PDB entry 6EDT | electron microscopy, 3.60 A resolution | chains C and D of the 10 polymer chains in the assembly

Chain C:
Name: DNA-directed RNA polymerase subunit beta
Organism: Mycobacterium tuberculosis
Notes: EC 2.7.7.6
Reference sequence: V9Z879 (V9Z879_MYCTX); residues 7-1140 here correspond to UniProt positions 1-1134 (UniProt number = residue number - 6)
Sequence (1134 residues; each row starts with the number of its first residue):
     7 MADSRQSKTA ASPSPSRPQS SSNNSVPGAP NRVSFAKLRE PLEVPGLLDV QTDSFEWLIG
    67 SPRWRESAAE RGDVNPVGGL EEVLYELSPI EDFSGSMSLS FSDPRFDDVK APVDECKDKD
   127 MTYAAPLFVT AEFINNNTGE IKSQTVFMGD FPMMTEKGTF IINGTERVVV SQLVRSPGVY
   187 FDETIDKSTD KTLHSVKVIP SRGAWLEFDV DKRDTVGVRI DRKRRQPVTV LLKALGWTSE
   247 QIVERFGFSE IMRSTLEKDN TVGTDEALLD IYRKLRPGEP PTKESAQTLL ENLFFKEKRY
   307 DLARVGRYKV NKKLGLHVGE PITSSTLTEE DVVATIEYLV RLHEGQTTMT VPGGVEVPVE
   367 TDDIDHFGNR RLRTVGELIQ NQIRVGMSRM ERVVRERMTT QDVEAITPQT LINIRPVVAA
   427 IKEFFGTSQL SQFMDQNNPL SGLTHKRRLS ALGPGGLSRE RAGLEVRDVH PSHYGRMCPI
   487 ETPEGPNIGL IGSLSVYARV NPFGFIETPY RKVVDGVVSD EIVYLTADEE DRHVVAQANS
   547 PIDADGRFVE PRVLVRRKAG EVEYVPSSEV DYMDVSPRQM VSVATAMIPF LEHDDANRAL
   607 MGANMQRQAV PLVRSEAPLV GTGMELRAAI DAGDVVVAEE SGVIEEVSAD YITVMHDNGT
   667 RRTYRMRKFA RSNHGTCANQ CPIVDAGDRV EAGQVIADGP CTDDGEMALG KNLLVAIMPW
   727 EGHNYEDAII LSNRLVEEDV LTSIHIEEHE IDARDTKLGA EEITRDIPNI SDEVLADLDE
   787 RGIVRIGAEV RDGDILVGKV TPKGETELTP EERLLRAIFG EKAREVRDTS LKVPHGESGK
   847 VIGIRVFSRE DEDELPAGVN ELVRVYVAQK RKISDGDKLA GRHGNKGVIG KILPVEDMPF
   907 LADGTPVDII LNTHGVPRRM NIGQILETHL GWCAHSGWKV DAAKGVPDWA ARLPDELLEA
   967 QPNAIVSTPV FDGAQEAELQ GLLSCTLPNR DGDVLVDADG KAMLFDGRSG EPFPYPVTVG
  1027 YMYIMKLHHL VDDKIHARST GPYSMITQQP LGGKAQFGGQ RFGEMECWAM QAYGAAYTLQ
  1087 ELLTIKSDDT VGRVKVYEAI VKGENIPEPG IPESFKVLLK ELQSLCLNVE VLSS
Disordered / not traced: 7-29

Chain D:
Name: DNA-directed RNA polymerase subunit beta'
Organism: Mycobacterium tuberculosis
Notes: EC 2.7.7.6
Reference sequence: A5U053 (RPOC_MYCTA); numbering as in UniProt (aligned over 1-1316)
Sequence (1371 residues; each row starts with the number of its first residue; numbers below 1 keep their minus sign (Asp-46 is residue -46)):
   -46 DGAAIELREG EDEDLERAAA NLGINLSRNE SASVEDLALA RHGGSGAMLD VNFFDELRIG
    14 LATAEDIRQW SYGEVKKPET INYRTLKPEK DGLFCEKIFG PTRDWECYCG KYKRVRFKGI
    74 ICERCGVEVT RAKVRRERMG HIELAAPVTH IWYFKGVPSR LGYLLDLAPK DLEKIIYFAA
   134 YVITSVDEEM RHNELSTLEA EMAVERKAVE DQRDGELEAR AQKLEADLAE LEAEGAKADA
   194 RRKVRDGGER EMRQIRDRAQ RELDRLEDIW STFTKLAPKQ LIVDENLYRE LVDRYGEYFT
   254 GAMGAESIQK LIENFDIDAE AESLRDVIRN GKGQKKLRAL KRLKVVAAFQ QSGNSPMGMV
   314 LDAVPVIPPE LRPMVQLDGG RFATSDLNDL YRRVINRNNR LKRLIDLGAP EIIVNNEKRM
   374 LQESVDALFD NGRRGRPVTG PGNRPLKSLS DLLKGKQGRF RQNLLGKRVD YSGRSVIVVG
   434 PQLKLHQCGL PKLMALELFK PFVMKRLVDL NHAQNIKSAK RMVERQRPQV WDVLEEVIAE
   494 HPVLLNRAPT LHRLGIQAFE PMLVEGKAIQ LHPLVCEAFN ADFDGDQMAV HLPLSAEAQA
   554 EARILMLSSN NILSPASGRP LAMPRLDMVT GLYYLTTEVP GDTGEYQPAS GDHPETGVYS
   614 SPAEAIMAAD RGVLSVRAKI KVRLTQLRPP VEIEAELFGH SGWQPGDAWM AETTLGRVMF
   674 NELLPLGYPF VNKQMHKKVQ AAIINDLAER YPMIVVAQTV DKLKDAGFYW ATRSGVTVSM
   734 ADVLVPPRKK EILDHYEERA DKVEKQFQRG ALNHDERNEA LVEIWKEATD EVGQALREHY
   794 PDDNPIITIV DSGATGNFTQ TRTLAGMKGL VTNPKGEFIP RPVKSSFREG LTVLEYFINT
   854 HGARKGLADT ALRTADSGYL TRRLVDVSQD VIVREHDCQT ERGIVVELAE RAPDGTLIRD
   914 PYIETSAYAR TLGTDAVDEA GNVIVERGQD LGDPEIDALL AAGITQVKVR SVLTCATSTG
   974 VCATCYGRSM ATGKLVDIGE AVGIVAAQSI GEPGTQLTMR TFHQGGVGED ITGGLPRVQE
  1034 LFEARVPRGK APIADVTGRV RLEDGERFYK ITIVPDDGGE EVVYDKISKR QRLRVFKHED
  1094 GSERVLSDGD HVEVGQQLME GSADPHEVLR VQGPREVQIH LVREVQEVYR AQGVSIHDKH
  1154 IEVIVRQMLR RVTIIDSGST EFLPGSLIDR AEFEAENRRV VAEGGEPAAG RPVLMGITKA
  1214 SLATDSWLSA ASFQETTRVL TDAAINCRSD KLNGLKENVI IGKLIPAGTG INRYRNIAVQ
  1274 PTEEARAAAY TIPSYEDQYY SPDFGAATGA AVPLDDYGYS DYRHHHHHHH H
Disordered / not traced: -46 to -2, 1015-1022, 1091-1096, 1283-1324
Sequence notes: expression tag (-46 to 0, 1317-1324)
Ion coordination: Zn2+ site 1: Cys60, Cys62, Cys78; Mg2+: Asp535, Asp537, Asp539; Zn2+ site 2: Cys891, Cys968, Cys975, Cys978
Curated features (UniProtKB/Swiss-Prot):
  - binding site (Zn(2+)): Cys60, Cys62, Cys75, Cys78, Cys891, Cys968, Cys975, Cys978
  - binding site (Mg(2+)): Asp535, Asp537, Asp539

How chain C and chain D interact:
Pairs across the interface (318; chain C residue first):
  Leu470(C) - Lys858(D)
  Leu470(C) - Ala861(D)  hydrophobic
  Arg473(C) - Arg857(D)  hydrogen bond (backbone-side chain)
  Asp474(C) - Pro827(D)
  Asp474(C) - Lys858(D)
  Val475(C) - Pro827(D)
  Val475(C) - His854(D)  hydrogen bond (backbone-side chain)
  Val475(C) - Arg857(D)
  Tyr480(C) - Val846(D)
  Tyr480(C) - Phe850(D)  hydrophobic
  Cys484(C) - Arg857(D)
  Pro485(C) - Arg857(D)  hydrogen bond (backbone-side chain)
  Ile486(C) - Tyr849(D)  hydrophobic
  Ile486(C) - Thr853(D)
  Ile494(C) - Arg857(D)
  Ile494(C) - Leu860(D)  hydrophobic
  Gly495(C) - Arg857(D)
  Gln543(C) - Val846(D)
  Gln543(C) - Leu847(D)
  Arg562(C) - Leu847(D)
  Val568(C) - Arg834(D)
  Val568(C) - Leu847(D)  hydrophobic
  Tyr570(C) - Arg834(D)  hydrogen bond
  Met586(C) - Val846(D)  hydrophobic
  Met586(C) - Phe850(D)  hydrophobic
  Glu598(C) - Gly843(D)
  Glu598(C) - Leu844(D)  hydrogen bond (backbone-backbone)
  His599(C) - Phe840(D)  hydrogen bond (side chain-backbone)
  His599(C) - Arg841(D)  hydrogen bond (side chain-backbone)
  His599(C) - Glu842(D)
  His599(C) - Gly843(D)  hydrogen bond (side chain-backbone)
  Asp600(C) - Tyr849(D)
  Asp601(C) - Phe840(D)
  Asp601(C) - Asn852(D)
  Ala602(C) - Tyr849(D)
  Ala602(C) - Ala856(D)  hydrophobic
  Asn603(C) - Ala856(D)
  Asn603(C) - Leu860(D)
  Ala605(C) - Tyr849(D)
  Ile723(C) - Val729(D)
  Ile723(C) - Thr730(D)
  Pro725(C) - Asp580(D)
  Pro725(C) - Ala724(D)
  Pro725(C) - Thr725(D)
  Pro725(C) - Val729(D)
  Trp726(C) - Thr725(D)
  Glu727(C) - Pro434(D)
  Glu727(C) - Thr725(D)
  Glu727(C) - Arg726(D)  salt bridge
  Gly728(C) - Val432(D)
  Gly728(C) - Pro434(D)
  Gly728(C) - Phe721(D)
  His729(C) - Val432(D)
  His729(C) - Pro434(D)
  His729(C) - Gln435(D)
  Tyr731(C) - Val432(D)  hydrophobic
  Tyr731(C) - Pro526(D)  hydrophobic
  Tyr731(C) - Phe536(D)
  Tyr731(C) - Arg578(D)  hydrogen bond
  Tyr731(C) - Leu579(D)  hydrophobic
  Tyr731(C) - Asp580(D)
  Tyr731(C) - Met581(D)
  Glu732(C) - Cys529(D)
  Glu732(C) - Ala534(D)
  Glu732(C) - Asp535(D)
  Glu732(C) - Phe536(D)  hydrogen bond (backbone-backbone)
  Glu732(C) - Arg578(D)  salt bridge
  Ala734(C) - Val432(D)  hydrophobic
  Arg760(C) - Asp331(D)
  Arg760(C) - Gly332(D)
  Lys763(C) - Arg37(D)
  Arg797(C) - Arg478(D)
  Arg797(C) - Gln479(D)
  Asp798(C) - Arg478(D)  hydrogen bond (backbone-side chain)
  Gly799(C) - Arg478(D)
  Asp800(C) - Arg478(D)  salt bridge
  Glu813(C) - Glu59(D)
  Glu813(C) - Lys66(D)
  Glu813(C) - Arg67(D)  salt bridge
  Asp881(C) - Glu518(D)
  Asp881(C) - Ala521(D)
  Gly882(C) - Val429(D)
  Gly882(C) - Val431(D)
  Lys884(C) - Asp537(D)  hydrogen bond (side chain-backbone)
  Lys892(C) - Asp537(D)
  Val894(C) - Ile430(D)
  Val894(C) - Phe536(D)  hydrogen bond (backbone-backbone)
  Val894(C) - Gly538(D)
  Ile895(C) - Val431(D)
  Thr919(C) - Val729(D)  hydrogen bond (side chain-backbone)
  Thr919(C) - Thr730(D)
  Thr919(C) - Val731(D)
  His920(C) - Asp580(D)  salt bridge
  His920(C) - Thr583(D)
  His920(C) - Ile802(D)
  Val922(C) - Val731(D)  hydrophobic
  Pro923(C) - Leu817(D)
  Arg924(C) - Thr808(D)
  Arg924(C) - Gln813(D)
  Met926(C) - Gln813(D)
  Met926(C) - Thr816(D)
  Met926(C) - Leu817(D)
  Met926(C) - Phe840(D)  hydrophobic
  Ile928(C) - Leu817(D)  hydrophobic
  Ile928(C) - Phe840(D)
  Ile928(C) - Arg841(D)
  Ile931(C) - Val731(D)
  Ile931(C) - Ser732(D)
  Leu932(C) - Met733(D)  hydrophobic
  His935(C) - Ser732(D)
  His935(C) - Met733(D)
  Phe977(C) - Tyr849(D)  hydrophobic
  Glu982(C) - Arg841(D)  salt bridge
  Glu982(C) - Glu842(D)
  Gln986(C) - Met733(D)
  Gln986(C) - Arg841(D)
  Leu989(C) - Met733(D)  hydrophobic
  Asp1005(C) - Ala734(D)
  Lys1007(C) - Thr730(D)
  Lys1007(C) - Asp735(D)  salt bridge
  Asp1012(C) - Arg726(D)  salt bridge
  Ser1015(C) - Arg726(D)
  Pro1020(C) - Arg726(D)
  Tyr1021(C) - Tyr587(D)
  Tyr1021(C) - Arg630(D)  hydrogen bond
  Tyr1021(C) - Arg726(D)
  Tyr1021(C) - Ser727(D)
  Tyr1021(C) - Gly728(D)
  Val1023(C) - Thr730(D)
  Thr1024(C) - Thr730(D)
  Thr1024(C) - Val731(D)
  Thr1024(C) - Ser732(D)
  Val1037(C) - Val429(D)  hydrophobic
  Val1037(C) - Lys520(D)
  Asp1038(C) - Lys520(D)  salt bridge
  Lys1040(C) - Arg427(D)
  Lys1040(C) - Gln540(D)
  Ile1041(C) - Arg427(D)
  Ile1041(C) - Pro444(D)  hydrophobic
  Ile1041(C) - Lys520(D)
  His1042(C) - Gly426(D)
  His1042(C) - Arg427(D)  hydrogen bond (backbone-backbone)
  His1042(C) - Met447(D)
  Ala1043(C) - Ser425(D)
  Ala1043(C) - Met447(D)
  Ala1043(C) - Glu450(D)
  Ala1043(C) - Leu451(D)  hydrophobic
  Arg1044(C) - Asp423(D)  salt bridge
  Arg1044(C) - Tyr424(D)  hydrogen bond (backbone-backbone)
  Arg1044(C) - Ser425(D)  hydrogen bond (backbone-backbone)
  Ser1045(C) - Asp423(D)
  Ser1045(C) - Tyr424(D)
  Ser1045(C) - Glu450(D)
  Ser1045(C) - Lys453(D)  hydrogen bond
  Thr1046(C) - Tyr424(D)
  Tyr1049(C) - Asp423(D)  hydrogen bond
  Met1051(C) - Val328(D)  hydrophobic
  Ile1052(C) - Leu324(D)
  Ile1052(C) - Pro326(D)
  Gln1054(C) - Arg89(D)
  Gln1055(C) - Asn416(D)  hydrogen bond (side chain-backbone)
  Gln1055(C) - Lys420(D)
  Gln1055(C) - Arg421(D)
  Pro1056(C) - Arg421(D)
  Pro1056(C) - Asp423(D)
  Leu1057(C) - Arg421(D)
  Gly1058(C) - Arg421(D)
  Gly1065(C) - Arg421(D)  hydrogen bond (backbone-side chain)
  Gly1065(C) - Val422(D)
  Gln1066(C) - Lys420(D)
  Gln1066(C) - Arg421(D)
  Gln1066(C) - Val422(D)
  Gln1066(C) - Ser425(D)  hydrogen bond
  Gln1066(C) - Gly426(D)
  Gln1066(C) - Arg427(D)  hydrogen bond
  Gln1066(C) - Ala542(D)
  Arg1067(C) - Arg414(D)  hydrogen bond (side chain-backbone)
  Arg1067(C) - Gln415(D)  hydrogen bond (side chain-backbone)
  Arg1067(C) - Gly419(D)  hydrogen bond (side chain-backbone)
  Arg1067(C) - Lys420(D)
  Arg1067(C) - Arg421(D)
  Phe1068(C) - Gly419(D)
  Phe1068(C) - Lys420(D)  hydrogen bond (backbone-backbone)
  Phe1068(C) - Val422(D)  hydrophobic
  Phe1068(C) - Ile509(D)  hydrophobic
  Gly1069(C) - Gly419(D)
  Glu1070(C) - Leu418(D)
  Met1071(C) - Thr503(D)
  Glu1072(C) - Asn499(D)
  Glu1072(C) - Thr503(D)  hydrogen bond
  Glu1072(C) - Ile509(D)
  Cys1073(C) - Leu418(D)  hydrogen bond (side chain-backbone)
  Trp1074(C) - Arg875(D)
  Trp1074(C) - Val878(D)
  Trp1074(C) - Ile997(D)
  Trp1074(C) - Gln1001(D)  hydrogen bond (backbone-side chain)
  Ala1075(C) - Arg506(D)
  Ala1075(C) - Gln1001(D)
  Met1076(C) - Ile509(D)  hydrophobic
  Met1076(C) - Met559(D)  hydrophobic
  Gln1077(C) - Ile997(D)
  Gln1077(C) - Leu1248(D)
  Gln1077(C) - Val1252(D)
  Gln1077(C) - Ile1258(D)
  Ala1078(C) - Arg506(D)
  Ala1078(C) - Glu993(D)
  Ala1078(C) - Ile997(D)  hydrophobic
  Ala1078(C) - Val998(D)  hydrophobic
  Ala1078(C) - Gln1001(D)
  Tyr1079(C) - Arg506(D)  hydrogen bond (side chain-backbone)
  Tyr1079(C) - Leu507(D)
  Tyr1079(C) - Ile509(D)  hydrogen bond (side chain-backbone)
  Tyr1079(C) - Leu558(D)
  Tyr1079(C) - Met559(D)  hydrophobic
  Tyr1079(C) - Asn564(D)
  Gly1080(C) - Ala1260(D)
  Gly1080(C) - Gly1261(D)
  Gly1080(C) - Thr1262(D)  hydrogen bond (backbone-backbone)
  Ala1081(C) - Glu554(D)
  Ala1082(C) - Glu554(D)  hydrogen bond (backbone-side chain)
  Ala1082(C) - Leu1257(D)  hydrophobic
  Ala1082(C) - Ile1258(D)  hydrophobic
  Ala1082(C) - Ala1260(D)
  Ala1082(C) - Thr1262(D)
  Ala1082(C) - Gly1263(D)
  Tyr1083(C) - Glu550(D)
  Tyr1083(C) - Glu554(D)  hydrogen bond (backbone-side chain)
  Tyr1083(C) - Leu1257(D)
  Tyr1083(C) - Thr1262(D)
  Tyr1083(C) - Arg1268(D)
  Thr1084(C) - Ala551(D)
  Thr1084(C) - Glu554(D)  hydrogen bond
  Leu1085(C) - Val1252(D)  hydrophobic
  Gln1086(C) - Gly1255(D)
  Gln1086(C) - Leu1257(D)
  Glu1087(C) - Leu547(D)
  Glu1087(C) - Ser548(D)  hydrogen bond
  Leu1088(C) - Val422(D)
  Leu1089(C) - Leu418(D)
  Leu1089(C) - Lys420(D)  hydrogen bond (backbone-side chain)
  Leu1089(C) - Val1252(D)  hydrophobic
  Thr1090(C) - Gly1255(D)
  Lys1092(C) - Asp423(D)  hydrogen bond (backbone-backbone)
  Lys1092(C) - Leu545(D)  hydrogen bond (side chain-backbone)
  Lys1092(C) - Leu547(D)
  Ser1093(C) - Lys420(D)
  Ser1093(C) - Arg421(D)  hydrogen bond (side chain-backbone)
  Ser1093(C) - Val422(D)
  Asp1094(C) - Lys420(D)  salt bridge
  Tyr1103(C) - Tyr424(D)
  Tyr1103(C) - Pro454(D)  hydrophobic
  Ile1106(C) - Pro454(D)  hydrophobic
  Ile1106(C) - Phe455(D)  hydrophobic
  Ile1106(C) - Lys458(D)
  Val1107(C) - Lys458(D)
  Val1107(C) - Ile469(D)  hydrophobic
  Gly1109(C) - Lys458(D)
  Ile1117(C) - Asp3(D)
  Ile1117(C) - Phe7(D)  hydrophobic
  Ile1117(C) - Ile1254(D)
  Pro1118(C) - Lys420(D)
  Pro1118(C) - Ile1253(D)
  Pro1118(C) - Ile1254(D)
  Pro1118(C) - Gly1255(D)
  Glu1119(C) - Arg89(D)  salt bridge
  Ser1120(C) - Asn416(D)  hydrogen bond (side chain-backbone)
  Ser1120(C) - Leu417(D)
  Phe1121(C) - Ile1254(D)  hydrophobic
  Lys1122(C) - Glu90(D)  salt bridge
  Val1123(C) - Leu324(D)  hydrophobic
  Leu1124(C) - Phe413(D)  hydrophobic
  Lys1126(C) - Glu90(D)  hydrogen bond (side chain-backbone)
  Lys1126(C) - Leu324(D)
  Glu1127(C) - Ile320(D)
  Glu1127(C) - Leu405(D)
  Glu1127(C) - Leu406(D)
  Glu1127(C) - Arg412(D)  salt bridge
  Leu1128(C) - Leu1233(D)  hydrophobic
  Gln1129(C) - Trp23(D)
  Gln1129(C) - Met92(D)
  Gln1129(C) - Pro318(D)
  Ser1130(C) - Pro318(D)
  Ser1130(C) - Tyr344(D)
  Ser1130(C) - Phe382(D)
  Ser1130(C) - Leu402(D)
  Leu1131(C) - His103(D)
  Leu1131(C) - Trp105(D)  hydrophobic
  Leu1131(C) - Phe382(D)  hydrophobic
  Leu1131(C) - Leu402(D)  hydrophobic
  Cys1132(C) - Ala15(D)  hydrogen bond (backbone-backbone)
  Cys1132(C) - Ile20(D)  hydrophobic
  Cys1132(C) - Leu314(D)  hydrophobic
  Cys1132(C) - Pro318(D)
  Cys1132(C) - Phe382(D)  hydrophobic
  Leu1133(C) - Gly13(D)
  Leu1133(C) - Trp23(D)
  Leu1133(C) - Tyr106(D)
  Leu1133(C) - Leu1233(D)  hydrophobic
  Leu1133(C) - Ala1237(D)  hydrophobic
  Asn1134(C) - Arg11(D)
  Asn1134(C) - Ile12(D)
  Asn1134(C) - Gly13(D)  hydrogen bond (backbone-backbone)
  Asn1134(C) - Ala15(D)
  Asn1134(C) - Asp19(D)
  Asn1134(C) - Trp23(D)
  Val1135(C) - Arg11(D)
  Val1135(C) - Ile12(D)  hydrophobic
  Glu1136(C) - Leu10(D)
  Glu1136(C) - Arg11(D)  salt bridge
  Val1137(C) - Gly-1(D)
  Val1137(C) - Ala0(D)
  Val1137(C) - Asp3(D)
  Val1137(C) - Phe7(D)  hydrophobic
  Leu1138(C) - Asp8(D)  hydrogen bond (backbone-backbone)
  Leu1138(C) - Glu9(D)
  Leu1138(C) - Arg11(D)
  Ser1139(C) - Phe6(D)
  Ser1139(C) - Asp8(D)
Other interface residues (no listed pair), chain C (164 interface residues in all): His476, Pro477, Thr488, Asn545, Glu567, Leu597, Met724, Asp733, His841, Gly893, Gly896, Asn918, Phe1019, Pro1022, Thr1053, Gly1059, Phe1063, Val1097, Arg1099, Val1102, Lys1108, Ile1112, Glu1114, Pro1115, Leu1125, Ser1140
Other interface residues (no listed pair), chain D (184 interface residues in all): Asn5, Leu14, Leu39, Lys86, Pro321, Glu323, Ser428, Met457, Leu497, Ala501, Pro502, His505, Gln510, Gly519, His544, Pro546, Tyr722, His767, Ile799, Thr845, Thr874, Ala994, Lys1249

Overview:
164 residues of chain C and 184 residues of chain D are in contact; the contacts include 47 hydrogen bonds and
15 salt bridges. Polar pairs include Glu727(C)-Arg726(D), Glu732(C)-Arg578(D) and Asp800(C)-Arg478(D). From
UniProt: 8 Zn2+-binding residues and 3 Mg2+-binding residues on chain D.
Here chain C is DNA-directed RNA polymerase subunit beta and chain D is DNA-directed RNA polymerase subunit
beta', both from Mycobacterium tuberculosis. Entry 6EDT (Mycobacterium tuberculosis RNAP open promoter complex
with RbpA/CarD and AP3 promoter) was determined by electron microscopy (same publication as 6EE8, 6EEC and
6M7J).
